Entry 3HKQ (X-ray diffraction, 1.70 A resolution); this record covers chain A.

== Chain A ==
Protein: Carbonic anhydrase 2
From: Homo sapiens
Notes: EC 4.2.1.1
UniProt: P00918 (CAH2_HUMAN); residue numbers follow UniProt; this construct covers 1-260
Amino-acid sequence (260 residues; numbered 1 to 260; the number before each row is that of its first residue):
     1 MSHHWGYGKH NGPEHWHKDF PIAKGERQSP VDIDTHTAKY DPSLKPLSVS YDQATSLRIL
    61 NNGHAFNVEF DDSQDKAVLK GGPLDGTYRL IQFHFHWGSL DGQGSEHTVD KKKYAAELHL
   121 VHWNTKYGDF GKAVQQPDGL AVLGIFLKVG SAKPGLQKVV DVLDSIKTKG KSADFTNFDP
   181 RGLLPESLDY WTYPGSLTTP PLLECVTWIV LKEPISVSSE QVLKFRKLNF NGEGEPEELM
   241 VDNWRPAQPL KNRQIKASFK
Unresolved in the structure: 1-3
Metal / ion sites: Zn2+: His94, His96, His119 (together with (1S)-1,5-anhydro-1-sulfamoyl-D-galactitol)
Residues lining bound ligands: (1S)-1,5-anhydro-1-sulfamoyl-D-galactitol (1SD): Asn62, Asn67, Gln92, His94, His96, Glu106, His119, Val121, Phe130, Leu140, Ser196, Leu197, Thr198, Thr199, Trp208
Swiss-Prot annotation at these positions:
  - active site: His64 (Proton donor/acceptor)
  - binding site (Zn(2+)): His94, His96, His119
  - binding site (substrate): Thr198, Thr199
  - site: Tyr7 (Fine-tunes the proton-transfer properties of H-64), Asn62 (Fine-tunes the proton-transfer properties of H-64), Asn67 (Fine-tunes the proton-transfer properties of H-64), Gln92 (Involved in the binding of some activators, including histamine and L-histidine)
  - modified residue: Ser2 (N-acetylserine), Ser165 (Phosphoserine), Ser172 (Phosphoserine)
  - natural variant: Lys18 (K18E: In Jogjakarta), Gln92 (Q92P: In OPTB3), His94 (H94Y: In OPTB3 loss of activity), His107 (H107Y: In OPTB3), Gly144 (G144R: In OPTB3), Pro236 (P236H: In Melbourne)
  - mutagenesis: Trp5 (W5A: Impaired activity, not rescued by 4-methylimidazole (4-MI); when associated with W-64), Tyr7 (Y7F: Enhanced activity; Y7H: Reduced proton transfer rate), Asn62 (N62A: Reduced activity; N62D: Strongly reduced activity; N62H: Reduced proton transfer; when associated with A-64; N62L: Reduced activity; N62T: Reduced activity; N62V: Reduced activity), His64 (H64A: Reduced CO(2) hydrase activity, rescued by 4-methylimidazole (4-MI). Reduced proton transfer; when associated with H-62. Enhanced proton transfer; when associated with H-67 ...), Ala65 (A65F: Reduced activity; A65S: 2-fold decrease in enzyme efficiency, as determined by kcat/KM ratio, and efficiently inhibited by chlorzolamide; when associated with Q-67), Asn67 (N67H: Enhanced proton transfer; when associated with A-64; N67L: Reduced activity ...), His94 (H94C/D/E/N/Q: Strongly reduced CO(2) hydrase and p-nitrophenyl acetate esterase activities, impaired stability of zinc binding), Glu106 (E106A/Q: Strongly reduced CO(2) hydrase activity; E106D: Normal CO(2) hydrase activity), Glu117 (E117Q: Strongly reduced activity and sulfonamide affinity), His119 (H119D/N/Q: Reduced activity; H119E: Strongly reduced activity), Val121 (V121A/G/I/L/S: Reduced CO(2) hydrase and p-nitrophenyl acetate esterase activities; V121K/R: Strongly reduced CO(2) hydrase and p-nitrophenyl acetate esterase activities), Val142 (V142F/Y: Strongly impaired activity; V142G: Weakly impaired activity; V142H: Impaired activity), 4 further mutagenesis entries in UniProt

== Overview ==
Bound to chain A: (1S)-1,5-anhydro-1-sulfamoyl-D-galactitol. His94, His96 and His119 form the Zn2+ site.
Curated annotation (UniProt) lists active-site residue His64, 3 Zn2+-binding residues, substrate-binding
residues Thr198 and Thr199 and 16 mutagenesis sites.
Chain A is Carbonic anhydrase 2 (Homo sapiens); the structure, Human carbonic anhydrase II in complex with
1-S-D-Galactopyranosylsulfonamide, was determined by X-ray diffraction together with 3HKN, 3HKT and 3HKU from
the same study.
